PDB entry 3G8X | X-ray diffraction, 2.05 A resolution | chains A and B of the 4 polymer chains in the assembly

== Chain A (and B) ==
Protein: Glucocorticoid receptor
Organism: Rattus norvegicus
Notes: chain B of this document is another copy of the same molecule, construct and numbering; everything in this record applies to it too
Reference sequence: P06536 (GCR_RAT); numbering as in UniProt (aligned over 440-525)
Sequence (90 residues; numbered 436 to 525; the number before each row is that of its first residue):
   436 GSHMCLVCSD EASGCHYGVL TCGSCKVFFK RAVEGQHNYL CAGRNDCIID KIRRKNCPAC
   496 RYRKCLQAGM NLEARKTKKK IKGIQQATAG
Unresolved in the structure: 436-437, 514-525 (chain B: 436-438, 514-525)
Differences from the reference sequence: expression tag (436-439)
Bound ions: Zn2+ site 1: Cys440, Cys443, Cys457, Cys460; Zn2+ site 2: Cys476, Cys482, Cys492, Cys495
From the paper describing this entry:
  - mutagenesis - R510A, K514A: decreased binding to DNA
  - mutagenesis - K514A: unchanged signaling
  - mutagenesis - H472A, R510A: increased signaling
  - mutagenesis - H472R: decreased signaling
  - mutagenesis - G470A, N473A: decreased signaling in response to Pal
  - mutagenesis - G470A: decreased signaling in response to Tat

== Chain A / chain B interface ==
Pairs across the interface (16; chain A residue first):
  Leu475(A) - Arg488(B)
  Leu475(A) - Asn491(B)  hydrogen bond (backbone-side chain)
  Cys476(A) - Arg488(B)  hydrogen bond (backbone-side chain)
  Ala477(A) - Cys482(B)
  Ala477(A) - Ile483(B)  hydrogen bond (backbone-backbone)
  Ala477(A) - Arg488(B)
  Arg479(A) - Arg479(B)
  Asp481(A) - Arg479(B)  salt bridge
  Cys482(A) - Ala477(B)
  Ile483(A) - Ala477(B)  hydrogen bond (backbone-backbone)
  Arg488(A) - Leu475(B)
  Arg488(A) - Cys476(B)  hydrogen bond (side chain-backbone)
  Arg488(A) - Ala477(B)
  Asn491(A) - Leu475(B)
  Asn491(A) - Ala477(B)
  Asn491(A) - Asn491(B)
Interface residues without a listed pair, chain A (11 interface residues in all): Cys492, Pro493

== In short ==
11 residues of chain A and 8 residues of chain B are in contact, with 5 hydrogen bonds and 1 salt bridge.
Polar contacts include Asp481(A)-Arg479(B), Leu475(A)-Asn491(B) and Cys476(A)-Arg488(B). From the paper: R510A
and K514A of chain A reduce binding to DNA; H472A and R510A of chain A increase signaling; 6 substitutions
were tested in all.
Both chains are Glucocorticoid receptor (Rattus norvegicus). Entry 3G8X (GR DNA binding domain:GilZ 16bp
complex-65) was determined by X-ray diffraction, deposited together with 3FYL, 3G6P, 3G6Q, 3G6R, 3G6T, 3G6U
and 8 further entries.
